PDB entry 9GD0 | electron microscopy, 2.80 A resolution | chains J and O of the 16 polymer chains in the assembly

Chain J:
Molecule: 250-nt DNA strand
Organism: synthetic construct
Sequence (250 nucleotides; numbered -73 to 176; the number before each row is that of its first residue; numbers below 1 keep their minus sign (DA-73 is residue -73)):
   -73 ACAGGATGTA TATATCTGAC ACGTGCCTGG AGACTAGGGA GTAATCCCCT TGGCGGTTAA
   -13 AACGCGGGGG ACAGCGCGTA CGTGCGTTTA AGCGGTGCTA GAGCTGTCTA CGACCAATTG
    47 AGGAATTCCC TGGAGACTAG GGAGTAATCC CCTTGGCGGT TAAAACGCGG GGGACAGCGC
   107 GTACGTGCGT TTAAGCGGTG CTAGAGCTGT CTACGACCAA TTGAGCGGCC TCGGCACCGG
   167 GATTCTCCAG

Chain O:
Molecule: Histone H3.2
Organism: Xenopus laevis
UniProtKB: P84233 (H32_XENLA); residues 0-135 here correspond to UniProt positions 1-136 (UniProt number = residue number + 1)
Chain sequence (136 residues; row label = number of the first residue in the row; numbering starts at 0):
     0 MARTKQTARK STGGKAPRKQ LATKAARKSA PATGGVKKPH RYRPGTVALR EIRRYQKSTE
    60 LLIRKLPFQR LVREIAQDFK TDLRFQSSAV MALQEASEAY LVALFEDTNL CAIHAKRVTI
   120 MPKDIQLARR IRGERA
Unresolved in the structure: 0-38, 135
Differences from the reference sequence: conflict Ala102 (Gly103 in P84233)
Swiss-Prot annotation at these positions:
  - modified residue: Arg2 (Asymmetric dimethylarginine), Thr3 (Phosphothreonine), Lys4 (Allysine), Gln5 (5-glutamyl dopamine), Thr6 (Phosphothreonine), Arg8 (Citrulline), Lys9 (N6,N6,N6-trimethyllysine), Ser10 (ADP-ribosylserine), Thr11 (Phosphothreonine), Lys14 (N6-(2-hydroxyisobutyryl)lysine), Arg17 (Asymmetric dimethylarginine), Lys18 (N6-(2-hydroxyisobutyryl)lysine), Lys23 (N6-(2-hydroxyisobutyryl)lysine), Arg26 (Citrulline), Lys27 (N6,N6,N6-trimethyllysine), Ser28 (ADP-ribosylserine), Lys36 (N6,N6,N6-trimethyllysine), Lys37 (N6-methyllysine), Tyr41 (Phosphotyrosine), Lys56 (N6,N6,N6-trimethyllysine) and 8 more in UniProt
  - lipidation: Cys110 (S-palmitoyl cysteine)

Interface between chain J and chain O:
Contacting residue pairs (17; chain J residue first):
  DT80(J) - Arg72(O)  phosphate contact
  DT80(J) - Phe84(O)  phosphate contact
  DG81(J) - Arg72(O)  salt bridge to the phosphate
  DG95(J) - Arg40(O)  base contact
  DG98(J) - Arg42(O)  salt bridge to the phosphate
  DG98(J) - Pro43(O)  sugar contact
  DG99(J) - Val117(O)  phosphate contact
  DG99(J) - Thr118(O)  hydrogen bond to the phosphate
  DA100(J) - Arg116(O)  phosphate contact
  DA100(J) - Val117(O)  hydrogen bond to the phosphate
  DA100(J) - Thr118(O)  hydrogen bond to the phosphate
  DC101(J) - Met120(O)  phosphate contact
  DC173(J) - Arg40(O)  sugar contact
  DC173(J) - Tyr41(O)  phosphate contact
  DC173(J) - Arg42(O)  hydrogen bond to the phosphate
  DC173(J) - Thr45(O)  hydrogen bond to the phosphate
  DC174(J) - Arg40(O)  phosphate contact
Also at the interface, not in a pair above, chain J (13 interface residues in all): DT79, DA90, DG97, DT172
Also at the interface, not in a pair above, chain O (16 interface residues in all): His39, Arg63, Gln68, Arg83, Gln85

Overview:
The interface between chain J and chain O involves 13 residues on one side and 16 on the other, with 5
hydrogen bonds and 2 salt bridges. Polar pairs include DG99(J)-Thr118(O), DA100(J)-Val117(O) and
DA100(J)-Thr118(O).
Chain J is a 250-nt DNA strand (synthetic construct) and chain O is Histone H3.2 (Xenopus laevis); the
structure, Structure of a hexasome-nucleosome complex with a dyad-to-dyad distance of 103 bp, was determined
by electron microscopy.
